PDB entry 5N58 | X-ray diffraction, 1.96 A resolution | chain A

# Chain A
Molecule: Class B metallo-beta-lactamase
From: Klebsiella pneumoniae
Reference sequence: Q8GKX2 (Q8GKX2_KLEPN); numbering as in UniProt (aligned over 1-266)
Chain sequence (266 residues; row label = number of the first residue in the row):
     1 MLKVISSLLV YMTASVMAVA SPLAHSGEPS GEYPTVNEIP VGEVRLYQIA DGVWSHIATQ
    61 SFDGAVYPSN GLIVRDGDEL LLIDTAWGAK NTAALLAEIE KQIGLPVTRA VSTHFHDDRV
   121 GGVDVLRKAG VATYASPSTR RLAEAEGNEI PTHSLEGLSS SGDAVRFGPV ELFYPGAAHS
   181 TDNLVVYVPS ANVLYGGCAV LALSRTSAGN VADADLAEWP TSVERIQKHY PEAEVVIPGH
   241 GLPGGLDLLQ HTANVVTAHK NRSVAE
Disordered / not traced: 1-38, 259-266
Ion coordination: Zn2+ site 1: His-114, His-116, His-179; Zn2+ site 2: Asp-118, Cys-198, His-240
Ligand contacts: 93W ((2R)-2-[(1-chloranyl-4-oxidanyl-isoquinolin-3-yl)carbonylamino]-3-(1H-indol-3-yl)propanoic acid): Phe-62, Tyr-67, Pro-68, Trp-87, Ser-204, Arg-205, Thr-206, Ser-207, Gly-209, Asn-210, His-240, Gly-241

# Summary
Chain A binds compound 93W. His-114, His-116 and His-179 coordinate Zn2+ site 1. Asp-118, Cys-198 and His-240
coordinate Zn2+ site 2.
Chain A is Class B metallo-beta-lactamase (Klebsiella pneumoniae); the structure, di-Zinc VIM-5
metallo-beta-lactamase in complex with (1-chloro-4-hydroxyisoquinoline-3-carbonyl)-D-tryptophan (Compound 1),
was determined by X-ray diffraction, deposited together with 5N4S, 5N4T, 5N55 and 5NAI.
